Entry 4DV5 (X-ray diffraction, 3.68 A resolution); this record covers chains A and L of the 21 polymer chains in the assembly.

== Chain A ==
Molecule: 16S rRNA
From: Thermus thermophilus
Sequence (1522 nucleotides; row label = number of the first residue in the row; note: 42 numbers in that range are skipped by the numbering (no residue carries them; nothing is unmodelled there); a row labelled like 190A-190L holds insertion residues (190A, then the next letters in order); numbering starts at 0):
     0 UUUGUUGGAGAGUUUGAUCCUGGCUCAGGGUGAACGCUGGCGGCGUGCCU
    50 AAGACAUGCAAGUCGUGCGGG
    73 CCGCGGGGUUUU
    88 ACUCCG
    95 UGGUC
   101 AGCGGCGGACGGGUGAGUAACGCGUGGGU
  129A G
   130 ACCUACCCGGAAGAGGGGGACAACCCGGGGAAACUCGGGCUAAUCCCCCA
   180 UGUGGACCCGC
190A-190L CCCUUGGGGUGU
   191 GUCCAAAGGGCUUU
   216 GCCCGCUUCCGGAUGGGCCCGCGUCCCAUCAGCUAGUUGGUGGGGUAAUG
   266 GCCCACCAAGGCGACGACGGGUAGCCGGUCUGAGAGGAUGGCCGGCCACA
   316 GGGGCACUGAGACACGGGCCCCACUCCUACGGGAGGCAGCAGUUAGGAAU
   366 CUUCCGCAAUGGGCGCAAGCCUGACGGAGCGACGCCGCUUGGAGGAAGAA
   416 GCCCUUCGGGGUGUAAACUCCUGAA
   442 CCCGGGACGAAACCCCCGACGA
   474 GGGGACUGACGGUACCGGG
   494 GUAAUAGCGCCGGCCAACUCCGUGCCAGCAGCCGCGGUAAUACGGAGGGC
   544 GCGAGCGUUACCCGGAUUCACUGGGCGUAAAGGGCGUGUAGGCGGCCUGG
   594 GGCGUCCCAUGUGAAAGACCACGGCUCAACCGUGGGGGAGCGUGGGAUAC
   644 GCUCAGGCUAGACGGUGGGAGAGGGUGGUGGAAUUCCCGGAGUAGCGGUG
   694 AAAUGCGCAGAUACCGGGAGGAACGCCGAUGGCGAAGGCAGCCACCUGGU
   744 CCACCCGUGACGCUGAGGCGCGAAAGCGUGGGGAGCAAACCGGAUUAGAU
   794 ACCCGGGUAGUCCACGCCCUAAACGAUGCGCGCUAGGUCUCUGGGUCU
   848 CCUGGGGGCCGAAGCUAACGCGUUAAGCGCGCCGCCUGGGGAGUACGGCC
   898 GCAAGGCUGAAACUCAGAGGAAUUGACGGGGGCCCGCACAAGCGGUGGAG
   948 CAUGUGGUUUAAUUCGAAGXAACGCGAAGAACCUUACCAGGCCUUGACAU
   998 GCUAGG
 1003A G
  1004 AACCCGGGUGAAAGCCUGGGGUGCCCC
1030A-1030D GCGA
  1031 GGGGAGCCCUAGCACAGGUGCUGCAUGGCCGUCGUCAGCUCGUGCCGUGA
  1081 GGUGUUGGGUUAAGUCCCGCAACGAGCGCAACCCCCGCCGUUAGUUGCCA
  1131 GCGGUUCGGCCGGGCACUCUAACGGGACUGCCCGCGAAA
  1171 GCGGGAGGAAGGAGGGGACGACGUCUGGUCAGCAUGGCCCUUACGGCCUG
  1221 GGCGACACACGUGCUACAAUGCCCACUACAAAGCGAUGCCACCCGGCAAC
  1271 GGGGAGCUAAUCGCAAAAAGGUGGGCCCAGUUCGGAUUGGGGUCUGCAAC
  1321 CCGACCCCAUGAAGCCGGAAUCGCUAGUAAUCGCGGAUCAG
 1361A C
  1362 CAUGCCGCGGUGAAUACGUUCCCGGGCCUUGUACACACXGCCXGUXACGC
  1412 CAUGGGAGCGGGCUCUACCCGAAGUCGCCGGG
  1446 AGCCUACGGG
  1459 CAGGCGCCGAGGGUAGGGCCCGUGACUGGGGCGAAGUCGUAACAAGGUAG
  1509 CUGUACCGGAAGGUGCGGCUGGAUCCACUCCUUUCU
Not modelled in the structure: 0-4, 1534-1538
Modified residues: PSU (pseudouridine-5'-monophosphate) at position 516, 7MG (7N-methyl-8-hydroguanosine-5'-monophosphate) at position 527, M2G (N2-dimethylguanosine-5'-monophosphate) at position 966, 5MC (5-methylcytidine-5'-monophosphate) at position 967, 2MG (2N-methylguanosine-5'-monophosphate) at position 1207, 5MC (5-methylcytidine-5'-monophosphate) at position 1400, 4OC (4n,o2'-methylcytidine-5'-monophosphate) at position 1402, 5MC (5-methylcytidine-5'-monophosphate) at position 1404, 5MC (5-methylcytidine-5'-monophosphate) at position 1407, UR3 (3-methyluridine-5'-monophoshate) at position 1498, MA6 (6N-dimethyladenosine-5'-monophoshate) at position 1518, MA6 (6N-dimethyladenosine-5'-monophoshate) at position 1519, PSU (pseudouridine-5'-monophosphate) at position 1540, PSU (pseudouridine-5'-monophosphate) at position 1541
Differences from the reference sequence: engineered mutation G914 (A1537 in M26923.1); conflict C1534 (A2157 in M26923.1), A1535 (C2158 in M26923.1)
Bound ions: Mg2+ site 1 near G6 (its only coordinating residue here); Mg2+ site 2: C48, G115; Mg2+ site 3 near A53 (its only coordinating residue here); Mg2+ site 4: A59, C386; Mg2+ site 5 near U98 (its only coordinating residue here); Mg2+ site 6: G107, G324, G326; Mg2+ site 7 near C110 (its only coordinating residue here); Mg2+ site 8 near G115 (its only coordinating residue here); Mg2+ site 9: G117, G289; Mg2+ site 10 near C123 (its only coordinating residue here); Mg2+ site 11: G124, U125, G236; Mg2+ site 12 near G146 (its only coordinating residue here); 107 more Mg2+ sites not listed
Residues lining bound ligands: streptomycin (SRY): U12, U14, C526, 7MG_527, C912, A913, G914, A915, C1490, G1491

== Chain L ==
Name: ribosomal protein S12
From: Thermus thermophilus
UniProtKB: F6DEQ7 (F6DEQ7_THETG); residues 1-135 here = UniProt positions 1-135
Chain sequence (135 residues; numbered 1 to 135; the number before each row is that of its first residue):
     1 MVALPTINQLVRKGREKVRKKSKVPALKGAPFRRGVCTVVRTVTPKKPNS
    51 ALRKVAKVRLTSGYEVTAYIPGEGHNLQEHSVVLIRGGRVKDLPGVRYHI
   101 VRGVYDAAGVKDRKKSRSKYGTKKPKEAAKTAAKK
Not modelled in the structure: 1-4, 129-135
Modified residues: Asp92 ((3s)-3-(methylsulfanyl)-l-aspartic acid; 0TD)
Bound ions: Mg2+: Pro48, Asn49 (shared with G529(A) of chain A)
Residues lining bound ligands: streptomycin (SRY): Lys46, Lys47, Pro48, Lys91, Asp92

== Chain A / chain L interface ==
Contacting residue pairs (126; chain A residue first):
  U24(A) - Lys23(L)  phosphate contact
  A32(A) - Pro31(L)  base contact
  A33(A) - Phe32(L)  base contact
  C34(A) - Phe32(L)  sugar contact
  C34(A) - Val101(L)  sugar contact
  C34(A) - Val104(L)  phosphate contact
  G35(A) - Val104(L)  phosphate contact
  G35(A) - Arg117(L)  sugar contact
  G35(A) - Ser118(L)  hydrogen bond to the sugar
  G35(A) - Gly121(L)  sugar contact
  C36(A) - Arg117(L)  hydrogen bond to the sugar
  C36(A) - Gly121(L)  phosphate contact
  C36(A) - Thr122(L)  sugar contact
  C36(A) - Lys123(L)  salt bridge to the phosphate
  C36(A) - Lys124(L)  phosphate contact
  U37(A) - Lys123(L)  phosphate contact
  U37(A) - Lys124(L)  phosphate contact
  C241(A) - Arg19(L)  hydrogen bond to the phosphate
  C242(A) - Arg19(L)  salt bridge to the phosphate
  G302(A) - Lys17(L)  salt bridge to the phosphate
  G362(A) - Arg33(L)  hydrogen bond to the phosphate
  G362(A) - Arg34(L)  salt bridge to the phosphate
  G362(A) - Thr61(L)  phosphate contact
  A363(A) - Ala30(L)  base contact
  A363(A) - Pro31(L)  base contact
  A363(A) - Phe32(L)  sugar contact
  A363(A) - Arg33(L)  salt bridge to the phosphate
  A363(A) - Arg34(L)  salt bridge to the phosphate
  A363(A) - Thr61(L)  hydrogen bond to the phosphate
  A363(A) - Tyr105(L)  sugar contact
  G500(A) - Lys124(L)  salt bridge to the phosphate
  C501(A) - Arg117(L)  salt bridge to the phosphate
  C501(A) - Ser118(L)  hydrogen bond to the phosphate
  C501(A) - Lys124(L)  salt bridge to the phosphate
  G502(A) - Ser116(L)  phosphate contact
  G502(A) - Arg117(L)  hydrogen bond to the phosphate
  G502(A) - Ser118(L)  hydrogen bond to the phosphate
  G502(A) - Lys119(L)  hydrogen bond to the phosphate
  C503(A) - Ser116(L)  hydrogen bond to the phosphate
  C503(A) - Lys119(L)  salt bridge to the phosphate
  C518(A) - Ser50(L)  hydrogen bond to the phosphate
  C519(A) - Ser50(L)  hydrogen bond to the phosphate
  C519(A) - Ala51(L)  phosphate contact
  A520(A) - Ala51(L)  phosphate contact
  A520(A) - Leu52(L)  hydrogen bond to the phosphate
  A520(A) - Lys54(L)  salt bridge to the phosphate
  A520(A) - Glu73(L)  hydrogen bond to the sugar
  G521(A) - Arg53(L)  hydrogen bond to the base
  G521(A) - Lys54(L)  salt bridge to the phosphate
  G521(A) - Gly72(L)  phosphate contact
  G521(A) - Glu73(L)  phosphate contact
  C522(A) - Asn49(L)  base contact
  C522(A) - Tyr69(L)  hydrogen bond to the phosphate
  C522(A) - Pro71(L)  phosphate contact
  C522(A) - Gly72(L)  hydrogen bond to the phosphate
  C522(A) - Tyr120(L)  sugar contact
  A523(A) - Arg53(L)  base contact
  A523(A) - Val90(L)  base contact
  A523(A) - Lys91(L)  base contact
  A523(A) - Asp92(L)  base contact
  A523(A) - Tyr120(L)  phosphate contact
  C525(A) - Arg89(L)  salt bridge to the phosphate
  C525(A) - Lys91(L)  phosphate contact
  C526(A) - Lys91(L)  salt bridge to the phosphate
  7MG_527(A) - Asn49(L)  hydrogen bond to the base
  C528(A) - Asn49(L)  hydrogen bond to the base
  G529(A) - Asn49(L)  base contact
  G529(A) - Ser50(L)  hydrogen bond to the base
  G537(A) - Glu73(L)  sugar contact
  G537(A) - Arg113(L)  salt bridge to the phosphate
  G538(A) - Arg113(L)  salt bridge to the phosphate
  G538(A) - Lys114(L)  hydrogen bond to the phosphate
  G538(A) - Lys115(L)  hydrogen bond to the phosphate
  A539(A) - Lys114(L)  salt bridge to the phosphate
  A539(A) - Lys115(L)  salt bridge to the phosphate
  A539(A) - Glu127(L)  phosphate contact
  G550(A) - Lys119(L)  sugar contact
  U551(A) - Arg86(L)  sugar contact
  U552(A) - Pro31(L)  hydrogen bond to the sugar
  U552(A) - Arg86(L)  hydrogen bond to the sugar
  U552(A) - Gly87(L)  phosphate contact
  A553(A) - Gly29(L)  hydrogen bond to the sugar
  A553(A) - Pro31(L)  sugar contact
  A553(A) - Gly87(L)  phosphate contact
  C554(A) - Ser22(L)  hydrogen bond to the phosphate
  C555(A) - Lys20(L)  phosphate contact
  C556(A) - Lys20(L)  salt bridge to the phosphate
  C562(A) - Arg15(L)  phosphate contact
  C562(A) - Glu16(L)  hydrogen bond to the sugar
  A563(A) - Arg15(L)  base contact
  C564(A) - Leu10(L)  phosphate contact
  C564(A) - Arg15(L)  salt bridge to the phosphate
  G567(A) - Pro5(L)  base contact
  G567(A) - Arg15(L)  hydrogen bond to the base
  G568(A) - Pro5(L)  base contact
  G585(A) - Asn8(L)  sugar contact
  C879(A) - Thr6(L)  phosphate contact
  C879(A) - Asn8(L)  phosphate contact
  C880(A) - Thr6(L)  hydrogen bond to the phosphate
  C880(A) - Asn8(L)  hydrogen bond to the phosphate
  C880(A) - Gln9(L)  phosphate contact
  C880(A) - Arg12(L)  salt bridge to the phosphate
  G881(A) - Gln9(L)  hydrogen bond to the phosphate
  G881(A) - Arg12(L)  salt bridge to the phosphate
  G881(A) - Lys13(L)  salt bridge to the phosphate
  C882(A) - Pro5(L)  base contact
  C882(A) - Lys13(L)  salt bridge to the phosphate
  C883(A) - Arg15(L)  base contact
  U884(A) - Arg15(L)  hydrogen bond to the base
  A909(A) - Lys21(L)  phosphate contact
  C910(A) - Arg97(L)  salt bridge to the phosphate
  U911(A) - Gly95(L)  phosphate contact
  U911(A) - Arg97(L)  salt bridge to the phosphate
  C912(A) - Lys46(L)  salt bridge to the phosphate
  C912(A) - Pro94(L)  phosphate contact
  A913(A) - Lys46(L)  salt bridge to the phosphate
  A913(A) - Lys91(L)  salt bridge to the phosphate
  C1411(A) - Lys57(L)  hydrogen bond to the phosphate
  C1412(A) - Lys57(L)  salt bridge to the phosphate
  C1490(A) - Pro94(L)  sugar contact
  G1491(A) - Thr44(L)  sugar contact
  G1491(A) - Lys46(L)  phosphate contact
  A1492(A) - Thr44(L)  sugar contact
  A1492(A) - Pro45(L)  sugar contact
  A1492(A) - Lys46(L)  phosphate contact
  A1492(A) - Lys47(L)  hydrogen bond to the phosphate
Other interface residues (no listed pair), chain A (66 interface residues in all): A303, A364, C504, G584, A759, A908, A1413
Other interface residues (no listed pair), chain L (67 interface residues in all): Val18, Val24, Pro48, Glu65, Leu84

== Summary ==
66 residues of chain A face 67 of chain L across their interface, with 34 hydrogen bonds and 30 salt bridges.
Among the polar pairs are G521(A)-Arg53(L), 7MG_527(A)-Asn49(L) and C528(A)-Asn49(L). Streptomycin is bound
between chain A and chain L.
Chain A is 16S rRNA and chain L is ribosomal protein S12, both from Thermus thermophilus; the structure,
Crystal structure of the Thermus thermophilus 30S ribosomal subunit with a 16S rRNA mutation, A914G, bound
..., was determined by X-ray diffraction.
